PDB entry 8SFN | electron microscopy, 3.30 A resolution | chains A and C of the 4 polymer chains in the assembly

# Chain A
Name: CRISPR-associated endonuclease Cas12a
Source organism: Acidaminococcus sp. BV3L6
Notes: EC 3.1.21.1, 4.6.1.22
UniProt: U2UMQ6 (CS12A_ACISB); numbering as in UniProt (aligned over 1-1307)
Amino-acid sequence (1311 residues; each row starts with the number of its first residue; numbers below 1 keep their minus sign (Gly-3 is residue -3)):
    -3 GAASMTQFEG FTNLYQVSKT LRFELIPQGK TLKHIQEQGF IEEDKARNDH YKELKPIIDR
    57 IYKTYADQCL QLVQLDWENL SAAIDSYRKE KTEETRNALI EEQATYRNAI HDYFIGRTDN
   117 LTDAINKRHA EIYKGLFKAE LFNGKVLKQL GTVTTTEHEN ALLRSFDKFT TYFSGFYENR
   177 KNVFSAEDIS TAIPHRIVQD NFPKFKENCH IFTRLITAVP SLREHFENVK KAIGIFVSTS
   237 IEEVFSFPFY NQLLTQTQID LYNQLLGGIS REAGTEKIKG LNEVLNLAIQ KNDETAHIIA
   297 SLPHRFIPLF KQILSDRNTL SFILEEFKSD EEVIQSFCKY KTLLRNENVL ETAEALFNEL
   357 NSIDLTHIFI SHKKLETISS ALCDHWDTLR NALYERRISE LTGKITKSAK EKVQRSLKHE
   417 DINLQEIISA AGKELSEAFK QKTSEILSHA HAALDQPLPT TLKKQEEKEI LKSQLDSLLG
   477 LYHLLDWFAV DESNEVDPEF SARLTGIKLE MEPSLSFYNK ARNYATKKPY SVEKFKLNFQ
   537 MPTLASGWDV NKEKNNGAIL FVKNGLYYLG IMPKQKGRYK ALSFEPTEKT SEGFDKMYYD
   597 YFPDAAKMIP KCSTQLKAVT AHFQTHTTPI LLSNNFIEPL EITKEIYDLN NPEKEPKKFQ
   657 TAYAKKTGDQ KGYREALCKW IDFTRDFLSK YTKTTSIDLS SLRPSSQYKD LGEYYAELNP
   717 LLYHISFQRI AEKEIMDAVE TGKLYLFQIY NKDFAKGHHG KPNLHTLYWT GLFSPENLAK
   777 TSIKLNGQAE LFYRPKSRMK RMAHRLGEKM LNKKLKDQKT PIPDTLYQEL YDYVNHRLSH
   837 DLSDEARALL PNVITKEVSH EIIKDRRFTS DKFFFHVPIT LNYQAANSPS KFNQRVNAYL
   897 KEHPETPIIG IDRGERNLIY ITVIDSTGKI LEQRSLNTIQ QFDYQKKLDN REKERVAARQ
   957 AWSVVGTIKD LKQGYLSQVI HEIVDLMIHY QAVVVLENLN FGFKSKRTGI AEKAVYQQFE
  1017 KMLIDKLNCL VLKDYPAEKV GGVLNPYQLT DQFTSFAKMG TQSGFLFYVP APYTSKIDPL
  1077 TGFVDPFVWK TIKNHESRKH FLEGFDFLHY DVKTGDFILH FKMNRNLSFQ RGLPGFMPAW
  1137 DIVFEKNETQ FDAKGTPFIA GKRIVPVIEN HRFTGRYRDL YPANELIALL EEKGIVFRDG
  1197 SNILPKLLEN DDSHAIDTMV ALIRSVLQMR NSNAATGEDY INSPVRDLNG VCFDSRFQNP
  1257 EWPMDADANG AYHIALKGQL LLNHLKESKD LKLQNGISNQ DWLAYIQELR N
Unresolved in the structure: -3 to 0, 398-402
Construct notes: expression tag (-3 to 0)
UniProt features mapped onto this chain:
  - DNA-binding region: Pro599 to Lys607 (PAM-binding on target DNA), Lys780 to Gly783 (Target DNA), Arg951 to Lys968 (Target DNA), Ser1051 to Ala1053 (Target DNA)
  - region: Met1 to Gly35 (WED-I (OBD-I)), Gln941 to Ala957 (Bridge helix)
  - active site: His800 (For pre-crRNA processing), Lys809 (For pre-crRNA processing), Lys860 (For pre-crRNA processing), Asp908 (For DNase activity of RuvC domain), Glu993 (For DNase activity of RuvC domain), Arg1226 (For DNase activity of nuclease domain), Asp1263 (For DNase activity of RuvC domain)
  - binding site (crRNA): Tyr47 to Lys51, Asn175, Arg176, Lys307 to Leu310, Lys752 to His761, Met806 to Asn808
  - site: Arg18 (Binds crRNA), Thr167 (Binds PAM on target DNA), Arg192 (Binds crRNA), Trp382 (Binds crRNA-target DNA heteroduplex), Lys548 (Binds PAM on target DNA), Lys607 (Binds sequence-specific recognition of both target and non-target strand bases in PAM), His872 (Binds crRNA), Gln1014 (Binds target DNA)
  - mutagenesis: Thr167 (T167A: Wild-type to slightly improved guided indel formation), Arg176 (R176A: Decreased guided indel formation), Arg192 (R192A: Decreased guided indel formation), Trp382 (W382A: Nearly complete loss of guided indel formation), Lys548 (K548A: Decreased guided indel formation), Met604 (M604A: Decreased guided indel formation), Lys607 (K607A: Nearly complete loss of guided indel formation, probable loss of PAM recognition), Lys780 (K780A: Nearly complete loss of guided indel formation), Gly783 (G783P: Complete loss of guided indel formation), Asp908 (D908A: No longer provides resistance to plasmids or phage in E.coli; D908P: Complete loss of guided indel formation; neither DNA strand is cleaved in vitro), Arg951 (R951A: Nearly complete loss of guided indel formation), Arg955 (R955A: Partial loss of guided indel formation), 6 further mutagenesis entries in UniProt
What the authors report for this chain:
  - mutagenesis - F999A, R1003A: unchanged catalytic activity on 20-bp target
  - mutagenesis - F999A, R1003A (14-fold): decreased catalytic activity on 16-bp target
  - mutagenesis - R1003A: unchanged catalytic activity (TS cleavage of the 20-bp target)
  - mutagenesis - R1003A (7-fold): decreased catalytic activity (TS cleavage of the 16-bp target)

# Chain C
Molecule: 56-nt DNA strand
Sequence (56 nucleotides; row label = number of the first residue in the row; numbers below 1 keep their minus sign (DA-11 is residue -11)):
   -11 AGCACAGTAG CTACTCCAGT ACGCATTCCA CTTATCACTA AAAGATCGGA AGAGCG
Unresolved in the structure: -11 to 4, 39-44

# Interface between chain A and chain C
Residue-residue contacts (89):
  Asn175(A) - DC24(C)  base contact
  Asn178(A) - DC24(C)  hydrogen bond to the sugar
  Ile185(A) - DT23(C)  sugar contact
  Ser186(A) - DA22(C)  sugar contact
  Ser186(A) - DT23(C)  sugar contact
  Gly263(A) - DC12(C)  phosphate contact
  Gly263(A) - DA13(C)  phosphate contact
  Lys273(A) - DG11(C)  base contact
  Asn278(A) - DC12(C)  phosphate contact
  Glu279(A) - DG11(C)  base contact
  Glu279(A) - DC12(C)  phosphate contact
  Asn282(A) - DC10(C)  phosphate contact
  Asn282(A) - DG11(C)  hydrogen bond to the phosphate
  Arg301(A) - DG11(C)  phosphate contact
  Arg301(A) - DC12(C)  salt bridge to the phosphate
  Thr315(A) - DT14(C)  hydrogen bond to the phosphate
  Ser317(A) - DA13(C)  phosphate contact
  Phe318(A) - DT14(C)  sugar contact
  Ile319(A) - DT14(C)  phosphate contact
  Ile319(A) - DT15(C)  phosphate contact
  Leu320(A) - DT14(C)  phosphate contact
  Leu320(A) - DT15(C)  hydrogen bond to the phosphate
  Glu322(A) - DT15(C)  phosphate contact
  Glu322(A) - DC16(C)  phosphate contact
  Asp383(A) - DA6(C)  base contact
  Arg518(A) - DT15(C)  hydrogen bond to the base
  Asn519(A) - DT15(C)  hydrogen bond to the sugar
  Asn519(A) - DC16(C)  sugar contact
  Thr522(A) - DC16(C)  sugar contact
  Thr522(A) - DC17(C)  sugar contact
  Lys523(A) - DC16(C)  salt bridge to the phosphate
  Lys523(A) - DC17(C)  phosphate contact
  Lys524(A) - DC17(C)  salt bridge to the phosphate
  Lys524(A) - DA18(C)  salt bridge to the phosphate
  Gly543(A) - DA28(C)  phosphate contact
  Trp544(A) - DA28(C)  phosphate contact
  Asp545(A) - DA28(C)  phosphate contact
  Asn547(A) - DA29(C)  hydrogen bond to the phosphate
  Lys548(A) - DA28(C)  phosphate contact
  Lys548(A) - DA29(C)  hydrogen bond to the base
  Lys548(A) - DA30(C)  base contact
  Asn552(A) - DA28(C)  phosphate contact
  Tyr595(A) - DT27(C)  phosphate contact
  Tyr597(A) - DT27(C)  phosphate contact
  Tyr597(A) - DA28(C)  sugar contact
  Pro599(A) - DT27(C)  sugar contact
  Pro599(A) - DA28(C)  sugar contact
  Lys603(A) - DC26(C)  salt bridge to the phosphate
  Lys603(A) - DT27(C)  hydrogen bond to the base
  Met604(A) - DA28(C)  base contact
  Met604(A) - DA29(C)  sugar contact
  Lys607(A) - DA28(C)  base contact
  Lys607(A) - DA29(C)  hydrogen bond to the base
  Lys607(A) - DA30(C)  sugar contact
  Cys608(A) - DA29(C)  phosphate contact
  Leu612(A) - DA30(C)  phosphate contact
  Leu612(A) - DA31(C)  phosphate contact
  Lys613(A) - DA31(C)  hydrogen bond to the phosphate
  Lys613(A) - DG32(C)  salt bridge to the phosphate
  Asn631(A) - DA30(C)  phosphate contact
  Tyr687(A) - DA29(C)  phosphate contact
  Tyr687(A) - DA30(C)  hydrogen bond to the phosphate
  Lys689(A) - DA28(C)  phosphate contact
  Lys689(A) - DA29(C)  phosphate contact
  Lys780(A) - DT27(C)  salt bridge to the phosphate
  Asn782(A) - DC26(C)  phosphate contact
  Asn782(A) - DT27(C)  phosphate contact
  Gly783(A) - DC26(C)  phosphate contact
  Gly783(A) - DT27(C)  phosphate contact
  Gln784(A) - DA25(C)  sugar contact
  Gln784(A) - DC26(C)  hydrogen bond to the sugar
  Arg951(A) - DA18(C)  phosphate contact
  Gly962(A) - DA18(C)  sugar contact
  Thr963(A) - DC19(C)  phosphate contact
  Ile964(A) - DC19(C)  hydrogen bond to the phosphate
  Lys965(A) - DC19(C)  hydrogen bond to the phosphate
  Lys965(A) - DT20(C)  salt bridge to the phosphate
  Ala1010(A) - DT20(C)  phosphate contact
  Gln1013(A) - DT21(C)  hydrogen bond to the phosphate
  Ser1051(A) - DA22(C)  phosphate contact
  Phe1052(A) - DT21(C)  phosphate contact
  Phe1052(A) - DA22(C)  hydrogen bond to the phosphate
  Ala1053(A) - DA22(C)  phosphate contact
  Lys1089(A) - DT8(C)  salt bridge to the phosphate
  His1167(A) - DA6(C)  sugar contact
  His1167(A) - DG7(C)  salt bridge to the phosphate
  His1167(A) - DT8(C)  base contact
  Arg1168(A) - DA6(C)  base contact
  Arg1168(A) - DG7(C)  hydrogen bond to the base
Interface residues without a listed pair, chain A (73 interface residues in all): Ser14, Lys164, Glu174, Asn259, Gly264, Ser266, Ser542, Phe598, Ala614, Leu781, Pro874, Val961, Thr1004, Gln1014, Thr1050, Lys1086
Interface residues without a listed pair, chain C (27 interface residues in all): DT34

# Overview
73 residues of chain A face 27 of chain C across their interface, with 18 hydrogen bonds and 10 salt bridges.
Polar pairs include Arg518(A)-DT15(C), Lys548(A)-DA29(C) and Lys603(A)-DT27(C). The paper reports that F999A
and R1003A of chain A reduce catalytic activity on 16-bp target; R1003A of chain A reduces catalytic activity
(TS cleavage of the 16-bp target).
Here chain A is CRISPR-associated endonuclease Cas12a (Acidaminococcus sp. BV3L6) and chain C is a 56-nt DNA
strand. Entry 8SFN (WT CRISPR-Cas12a with a 16bp R-loop and nontarget strand in the RuvC active site) was
determined by electron microscopy together with 8SFH, 8SFI, 8SFJ, 8SFL, 8SFO, 8SFP, 8SFQ and 8SFR from the
same study.
